Entry 9G9L (electron microscopy, 4.63 A resolution (low resolution: residue-level contacts below are approximate; hydrogen-bond / salt-bridge calls are withheld)); this record covers chains B and F of the 7 polymer chains in the assembly.

# Chain B
Name: X-ray repair cross-complementing protein 6
Organism: Homo sapiens
Notes: EC 3.6.4.-, 4.2.99.-
Reference sequence: P12956 (XRCC6_HUMAN); residue numbers follow UniProt; this construct covers 1-609
Amino-acid sequence (609 residues; each row starts with the number of its first residue):
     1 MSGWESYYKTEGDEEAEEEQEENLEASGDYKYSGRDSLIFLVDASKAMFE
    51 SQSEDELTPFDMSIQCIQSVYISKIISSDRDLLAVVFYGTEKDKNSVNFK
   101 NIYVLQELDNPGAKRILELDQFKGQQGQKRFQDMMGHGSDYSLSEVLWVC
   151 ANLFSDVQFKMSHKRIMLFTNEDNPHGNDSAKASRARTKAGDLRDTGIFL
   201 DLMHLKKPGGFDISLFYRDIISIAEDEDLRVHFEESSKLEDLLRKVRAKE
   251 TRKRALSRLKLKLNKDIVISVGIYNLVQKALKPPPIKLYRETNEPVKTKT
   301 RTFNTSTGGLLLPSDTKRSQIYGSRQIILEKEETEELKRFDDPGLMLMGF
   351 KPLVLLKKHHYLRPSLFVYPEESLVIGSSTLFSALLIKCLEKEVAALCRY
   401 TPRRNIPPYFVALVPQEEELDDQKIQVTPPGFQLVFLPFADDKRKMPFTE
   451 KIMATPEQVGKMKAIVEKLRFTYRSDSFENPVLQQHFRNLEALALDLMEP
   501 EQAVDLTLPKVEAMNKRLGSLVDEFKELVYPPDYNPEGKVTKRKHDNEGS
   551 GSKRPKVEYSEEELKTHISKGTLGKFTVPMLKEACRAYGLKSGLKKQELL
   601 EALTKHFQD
Disordered / not traced: 1-31, 222-236, 535-609

# Chain F
Name: DNA polymerase lambda
Organism: Homo sapiens
Notes: EC 2.7.7.7, 4.2.99.-
Reference sequence: Q9UGP5 (DPOLL_HUMAN); residues 1-575 here = UniProt positions 1-575
Amino-acid sequence (575 residues; each row starts with the number of its first residue):
     1 MDPRGILKAFPKRQKIHADASSKVLAKIPRREEGEEAEEWLSSLRAHVVR
    51 TGIGRARAELFEKQIVQHGGQLCPAQGPGVTHIVVDEGMDYERALRLLRL
   101 PQLPPGAQLVKSAWLSLCLQERRLVDVAGFSIFIPSRYLDHPQPSKAEQD
   151 ASIPPGTHEALLQTALSPPPPPTRPVSPPQKAKEAPNTQAQPISDDEASD
   201 GEETQVSAADLEALISGHYPTSLEGDCEPSPAPAVLDKWVCAQPSSQKAT
   251 NHNLHITEKLEVLAKAYSVQGDKWRALGYAKAINALKSFHKPVTSYQEAC
   301 SIPGIGKRMAEKIIEILESGHLRKLDHISESVPVLELFSNIWGAGTKTAQ
   351 MWYQQGFRSLEDIRSQASLTTQQAIGLKHYSDFLERMPREEATEIEQTVQ
   401 KAAQAFNSGLLCVACGSYRRGKATCGDVDVLITHPDGRSHRGIFSRLLDS
   451 LRQEGFLTDDLVSQEENGQQQKYLGVCRLPGPGRRHRRLDIIVVPYSEFA
   501 CALLYFTGSAHFNRSMRALAKTKGMSLSEHALSTAVVRNTHGCKVGPGRV
   551 LPTPTEKDVFRLLGLPYREPAERDW
Disordered / not traced: 1-38, 137-575

# Chain B / chain F interface
Residue-residue contacts (9):
  F303(B) with A56(F); R57(F); L60(F)
  T305(B) with L60(F)
  S306(B) with S116(F)
  T307(B) with S116(F)
  G308(B) with R57(F); F61(F); S116(F)
Interface residues without a listed pair, chain B (6 interface residues in all): K299
Interface residues without a listed pair, chain F (8 interface residues in all): G52, G54, S112

# Overview
The interface between chain B and chain F involves 6 residues on one side and 8 on the other.
Chain B is X-ray repair cross-complementing protein 6 and chain F is DNA polymerase lambda, both from Homo
sapiens; the structure, DNA-PK + Polymerase lambda, was determined by electron microscopy.
